Entry 2IBB (X-ray diffraction, 2.40 A resolution); this record covers chain A.

== Chain A ==
Molecule: CG9211-pa
Source organism: Drosophila melanogaster
Notes: fragment: Extracellular FNIII Domains
Reference sequence: Q9VM64 (Q9VM64_DROME); numbering as in UniProt (aligned over 466-676)
Chain sequence (213 residues; numbered 464 to 676; the number before each row is that of its first residue):
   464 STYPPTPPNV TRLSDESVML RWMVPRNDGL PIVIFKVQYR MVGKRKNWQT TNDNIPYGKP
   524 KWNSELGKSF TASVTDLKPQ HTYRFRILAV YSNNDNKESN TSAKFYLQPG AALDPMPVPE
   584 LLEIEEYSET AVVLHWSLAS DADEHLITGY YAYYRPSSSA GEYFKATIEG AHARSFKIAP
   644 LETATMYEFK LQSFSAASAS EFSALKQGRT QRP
Disordered / not traced: 603-607
Differences from the reference sequence: cloning artifact (464-465)
Swiss-Prot annotation at these positions:
  - binding site (heparin): Arg-503, Lys-507, Lys-509, Arg-547
  - glycosylation (N-linked (GlcNAc...) asparagine): Asn-472, Asn-563
  - mutagenesis: Arg-503 (R503E: Loss of Heparin binding), Lys-507 (K507E: Loss of Heparin binding), Lys-509 (K509E: Loss of Heparin binding), Arg-547 (R547E: Loss of Heparin binding)
From the paper describing this entry:
  - contacts within the chain: Thr-534/Thr-630 (hydrogen bond)
  - mutagenesis - T534C/T630C: unchanged signaling
  - binding site for sulfate ion: Arg-503, Lys-509, Arg-547, Lys-567
  - mutagenesis - R503E/K507E/K509E/R547E: abolished binding to heparin Sepharose

== Overview ==
From UniProt: 4 heparin-binding residues and 4 mutagenesis sites. From the paper: a binding site for sulfate
ion at Arg-503, Lys-509 and Arg-547 among others; R503E/K507E/K509E/R547E abolish binding to heparin
Sepharose.
Chain A is CG9211-pa (Drosophila melanogaster); the structure, Crystal Structure of the First and Second FNIII
Domains of Ihog, was determined by X-ray diffraction (same publication as 2IC2).
